PDB entry 2JQI | solution NMR | chains A and B

# Chain A
Molecule: Serine/threonine-protein kinase RAD53
Source organism: Saccharomyces cerevisiae
Notes: EC 2.7.11.1
UniProt: P22216 (RAD53_YEAST); residue numbers follow UniProt; this construct covers 14-164
Sequence (151 residues; row label = number of the first residue in the row):
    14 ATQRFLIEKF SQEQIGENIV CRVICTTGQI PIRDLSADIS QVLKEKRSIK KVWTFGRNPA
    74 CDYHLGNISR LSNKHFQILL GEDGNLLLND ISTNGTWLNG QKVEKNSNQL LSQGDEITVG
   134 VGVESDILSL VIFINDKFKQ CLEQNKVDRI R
Curated features (UniProtKB/Swiss-Prot):
  - modified residue: S24 (Phosphoserine)

# Chain B
Molecule: Serine/threonine-protein kinase RAD53
Notes: EC 2.7.11.1
UniProt: P22216 (RAD53_YEAST); numbering as in UniProt (aligned over 3-12)
Sequence (10 residues; row label = number of the first residue in the row):
     3 NITQPTQQST
Modified positions: T5 (phosphothreonine; TPO)
Differences from the reference sequence: modified residue (5)
Reported in the primary citation:
  - post-translational modification sites: T5

# How chain A and chain B interact
Residue-residue contacts - 10 pairs, chain A then chain B:
  R70(A) with T5(B)
  S82(A) with Q6(B)
  R83(A) with Q6(B); T8(B)
  S85(A) with T5(B)
  N86(A) with T5(B)
  T106(A) with T5(B)
  N107(A) with T8(B)
  V134(A) with T8(B)
  G135(A) with T8(B)
Interface residues without a listed pair, chain A (10 interface residues in all): L84
Interface residues without a listed pair, chain B (4 interface residues in all): I4
The authors on this interface:
  - residue pairs: R70(A)-T5(B), S85(A)-T5(B), N86(A)-T5(B)

# In short
10 residues of chain A face 4 of chain B across their interface. The authors report contacts between R70(A)
and T5(B), S85(A) and T5(B) and N86(A) and T5(B). From the paper: a modification site at T5(B).
Chain A is Serine/threonine-protein kinase RAD53 (Saccharomyces cerevisiae) and chain B is
Serine/threonine-protein kinase RAD53; the structure, NMR Structure of the Rad53 FHA1 domain in complex with a
phosphothreonien peptide derived from Rad53 ..., was determined by solution NMR (same publication as 2JQL).
